6P1U - chains A and P of the 4 polymer chains in the assembly; structure by X-ray diffraction, 1.75 A resolution.

== Chain A ==
Protein: DNA-directed DNA/RNA polymerase mu
From: Homo sapiens
Notes: EC 2.7.7.7
UniProtKB: Q9NP87 (DPOLM_HUMAN); residue numbers follow UniProt; this construct covers 134-397, 410-494
Sequence (354 residues; row label = number of the first residue in the row; note: 12 numbers in that range are skipped by the numbering (no residue carries them; nothing is unmodelled there)):
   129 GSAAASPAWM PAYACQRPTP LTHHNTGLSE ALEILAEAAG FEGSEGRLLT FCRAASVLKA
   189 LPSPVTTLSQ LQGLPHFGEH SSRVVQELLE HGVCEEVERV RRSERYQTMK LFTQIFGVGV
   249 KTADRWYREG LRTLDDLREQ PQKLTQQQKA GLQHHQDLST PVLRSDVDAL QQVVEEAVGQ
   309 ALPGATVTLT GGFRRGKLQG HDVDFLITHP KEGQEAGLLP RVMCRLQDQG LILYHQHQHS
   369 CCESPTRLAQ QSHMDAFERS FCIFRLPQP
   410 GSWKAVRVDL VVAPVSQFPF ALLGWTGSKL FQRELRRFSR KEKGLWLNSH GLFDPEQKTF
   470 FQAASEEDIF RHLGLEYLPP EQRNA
Disordered / not traced: 129-137, 366-384
Sequence notes: expression tag (129-133); linker (410)
Ion coordination: Na+ site 1: Thr-241, Ile-243, Val-246 (shared with DT3(P) of chain P); Mn2+: Asp-330, Asp-332, Asp-418 (together with CTP) (shared with DA4(P), C5(P) of chain P); Na+ site 2: Asp-330, Asp-332 (together with CTP, pyrophosphate) (shared with C5(P) of chain P)
Small-molecule neighbours: CTP / pyrophosphate: Gly-319, Gly-320, Arg-323, Lys-325, Gly-328, His-329, Asp-330, Asp-332, Asp-418, Gly-433, Trp-434, Thr-435, Gly-436, Ser-437, Lys-438, Gln-441
UniProt features mapped onto this chain:
  - region: Arg-323 to Asp-332 (Involved in ssDNA binding)
  - binding site (Mg(2+)): Asp-330, Asp-332, Asp-418
  - site: Gly-433 (Responsible for the low discrimination between dNTP and rNTP)

== Chain P ==
Molecule: 5-nt DNA/RNA hybrid strand
Sequence (5 nucleotides; numbered 1 to 5; the number before each row is that of its first residue):
     1 CGTAC
Ion coordination: Na+ site 1: DT3 (shared with Thr-241(A), Ile-243(A), Val-246(A) of chain A); Mn2+: DA4, C5 (together with CTP) (shared with Asp-330(A), Asp-332(A), Asp-418(A) of chain A); Na+ site 2: C5 (together with CTP, pyrophosphate) (shared with Asp-330(A), Asp-332(A) of chain A)

== Chain A / chain P interface ==
Pairs across the interface - 31 pairs, chain A then chain P:
  Ile-243(A) / DT3(P)  phosphate contact
  Phe-244(A) / DT3(P)  phosphate contact
  Gly-245(A) / DG2(P)  phosphate contact
  Gly-245(A) / DT3(P)  hydrogen bond to the phosphate
  Val-246(A) / DG2(P)  hydrogen bond to the phosphate
  Val-246(A) / DT3(P)  hydrogen bond to the phosphate
  Gly-247(A) / DG2(P)  hydrogen bond to the phosphate
  Gly-247(A) / DT3(P)  phosphate contact
  Lys-249(A) / DC1(P)  phosphate contact
  Lys-249(A) / DG2(P)  phosphate contact
  Thr-250(A) / DC1(P)  hydrogen bond to the phosphate
  Thr-250(A) / DG2(P)  hydrogen bond to the phosphate
  Gln-275(A) / DG2(P)  sugar contact
  Arg-323(A) / C5(P)  hydrogen bond to the phosphate
  Asp-330(A) / C5(P)  phosphate contact
  Asp-332(A) / DA4(P)  phosphate contact
  Asp-332(A) / C5(P)  phosphate contact
  Arg-387(A) / DA4(P)  base contact
  Phe-389(A) / DT3(P)  sugar contact
  Phe-389(A) / DA4(P)  sugar contact
  Arg-416(A) / DT3(P)  phosphate contact
  Arg-416(A) / DA4(P)  salt bridge to the phosphate
  Asp-418(A) / DA4(P)  phosphate contact
  Asp-418(A) / C5(P)  phosphate contact
  Gly-433(A) / C5(P)  hydrogen bond to the sugar
  Trp-434(A) / DA4(P)  phosphate contact
  Trp-434(A) / C5(P)  sugar contact
  Thr-435(A) / C5(P)  phosphate contact
  Gly-436(A) / C5(P)  hydrogen bond to the sugar
  Lys-438(A) / C5(P)  base contact
  Gln-441(A) / C5(P)  sugar contact
Also at the interface, not in a pair above, chain A (24 interface residues in all): Val-248, Gly-319, Ser-437

== Summary ==
Chain A and chain P form an interface of 24 and 5 residues respectively, with 9 hydrogen bonds and 1 salt
bridge. Among the polar pairs are Gly-433(A)/C5(P), Gly-436(A)/C5(P) and Gly-245(A)/DT3(P). Chain A binds CTP
/ pyrophosphate. From UniProt: 3 Mg2+-binding residues on chain A.
Here chain A is DNA-directed DNA/RNA polymerase mu (Homo sapiens) and chain P is a 5-nt DNA/RNA hybrid strand.
Entry 6P1U (Post-catalytic nicked complex of human DNA Polymerase Mu with 1-nt gapped substrate containing
template 8OG and ...) was determined by X-ray diffraction (same publication as 6P1M, 6P1N, 6P1O, 6P1P, 6P1Q,
6P1R and 4 further entries).
